8EF6 - chains A and E of the 7 polymer chains in the assembly; structure by electron microscopy, 3.20 A resolution.

== Chain A ==
Name: Guanine nucleotide-binding protein G(i) subunit alpha-1
Organism: Homo sapiens
Reference sequence: P63096 (GNAI1_HUMAN); numbering as in UniProt (aligned over 1-354)
Chain sequence (354 residues; each row starts with the number of its first residue):
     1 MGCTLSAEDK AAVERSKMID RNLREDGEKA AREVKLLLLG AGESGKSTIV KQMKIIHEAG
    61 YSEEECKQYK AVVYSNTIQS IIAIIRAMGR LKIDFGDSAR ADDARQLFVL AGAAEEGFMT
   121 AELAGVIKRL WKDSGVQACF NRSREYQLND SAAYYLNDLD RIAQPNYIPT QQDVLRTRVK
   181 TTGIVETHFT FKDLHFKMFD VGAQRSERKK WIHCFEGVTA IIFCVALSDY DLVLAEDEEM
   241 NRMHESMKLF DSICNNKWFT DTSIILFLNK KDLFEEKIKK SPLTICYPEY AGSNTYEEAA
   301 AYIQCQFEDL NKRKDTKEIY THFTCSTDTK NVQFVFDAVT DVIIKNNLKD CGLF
Disordered / not traced: 1-3, 56-181
Differences from the reference sequence: conflict Ala203 (Gly in P63096), Ser326 (Ala in P63096)
UniProt features mapped onto this chain:
  - region: Lys35 to Thr48 (G1 motif), Asp173 to Thr181 (G2 motif), Phe196 to Gly202, Gln204, Arg205 (G3 motif), Ile265 to Asp272 (G4 motif), Thr324, Cys325, Thr327 to Thr329 (G5 motif)
  - binding site (GTP): Glu43 to Thr48, Ser151, Leu175 to Thr181, Asp200 to Gly202, Gln204, Asn269 to Asp272
  - binding site (Mg(2+)): Ser47, Thr181
  - modified residue: Arg178 (ADP-ribosylarginine), Gln204 (Deamidated glutamine), Cys351 (ADP-ribosylcysteine)
  - lipidation: Gly2 (N-myristoyl glycine), Cys3 (S-palmitoyl cysteine)
  - natural variant: Gly40 (G40C: In NEDHISB; G40R: In NEDHISB), Gly45 (G45D: In NEDHISB), Thr48 (T48I: In NEDHISB; T48K: In NEDHISB), Gln52 (Q52P: In NEDHISB), Ser75 (deletion: In NEDHISB; uncertain significance), Gln172 (deletion: In NEDHISB), Asp173 (D173V: In NEDHISB), Glu186 to Phe189 (deletion: In NEDHISB; uncertain significance), Cys224 (C224Y: In NEDHISB), Lys270 (K270N: In NEDHISB; K270R: In NEDHISB), Asp272 (D272G: In NEDHISB), Val332 (V332E: In NEDHISB; uncertain significance)
  - mutagenesis: Gly42 (G42R: Abolishes switch to an activated conformation and dissociation from beta and gamma subunits upon GTP binding. Abolishes interaction with RGS family members), Glu116 (E116L: Enhances interaction (inactive GDP-bound) with RGS14), Gln147 (Q147L: Enhances interaction (inactive GDP-bound) with RGS14), Glu245 (E245L: Enhances interaction (inactive GDP-bound) with RGS14)

== Chain E ==
Name: scFV16
Organism: synthetic construct
Notes: antibody fragment or engineered binder
Chain sequence (248 residues; row label = number of the first residue in the row):
     1 MVQLVESGGG LVQPGGSRKL SCSASGFAFS SFGMHWVRQA PEKGLEWVAY ISSGSGTIYY
    61 ADTVKGRFTI SRDDPKNTLF LQMTSLRSED TAMYYCVRSI YYYGSSPFDF WGQGTTLTVS
   121 AGGGGSGGGG SGGGGSADIV MTQATSSVPV TPGESVSISC RSSKSLLHSN GNTYLYWFLQ
   181 RPGQSPQLLI YRMSNLASGV PDRFSGSGSG TAFTLTISRL EAEDVGVYYC MQHLEYPLTF
   241 GAGTKLEL
Disordered / not traced: 1, 122-137
Cystine bridges: Cys160-Cys230

== How chain A and chain E interact ==
Contacting residue pairs (20; chain A residue first):
  Thr4(A) - His168(E)  hydrogen bond (backbone-side chain)
  Ser6(A) - His168(E)
  Ser6(A) - Tyr174(E)  hydrogen bond
  Ala7(A) - His233(E)
  Ala7(A) - Tyr236(E)  hydrophobic
  Glu8(A) - Tyr101(E)
  Glu8(A) - Pro107(E)
  Glu8(A) - Tyr174(E)
  Glu8(A) - Tyr176(E)  hydrogen bond
  Glu8(A) - His233(E)  salt bridge
  Asp9(A) - Asn170(E)  hydrogen bond
  Ala11(A) - Tyr101(E)  hydrophobic
  Ala12(A) - Tyr101(E)
  Glu14(A) - Ser52(E)  hydrogen bond
  Glu14(A) - Ser53(E)
  Glu14(A) - Gly56(E)
  Glu14(A) - Thr57(E)
  Arg15(A) - Ser31(E)
  Arg15(A) - Ile100(E)
  Arg15(A) - Tyr101(E)
Also at the interface, not in a pair above, chain A (11 interface residues in all): Leu5, Met18
Also at the interface, not in a pair above, chain E (17 interface residues in all): Tyr102, Arg192, Leu234

== Summary ==
11 residues of chain A and 17 residues of chain E are in contact, with 5 hydrogen bonds and 1 salt bridge.
Polar pairs include Glu8(A)-His233(E), Thr4(A)-His168(E) and Ser6(A)-Tyr174(E).
Here chain A is Guanine nucleotide-binding protein G(i) subunit alpha-1 (Homo sapiens) and chain E is scFV16
(synthetic construct). Entry 8EF6 (Morphine-bound mu-opioid receptor-Gi complex) was determined by electron
microscopy, deposited together with 8EF5, 8EFB, 8EFL, 8EFO and 8EFQ.
